PDB entry 2B26 | X-ray diffraction, 3.20 A resolution | chains A and D of the 3 polymer chains in the assembly

== Chain A ==
Protein: SIS1 protein
From: Saccharomyces cerevisiae
Notes: fragment: Yeast Hsp40 Sis1 C-terminal domain
UniProtKB: P25294 (SIS1_YEAST); residue numbers follow UniProt; this construct covers 181-352
Chain sequence (173 residues; row label = number of the first residue in the row):
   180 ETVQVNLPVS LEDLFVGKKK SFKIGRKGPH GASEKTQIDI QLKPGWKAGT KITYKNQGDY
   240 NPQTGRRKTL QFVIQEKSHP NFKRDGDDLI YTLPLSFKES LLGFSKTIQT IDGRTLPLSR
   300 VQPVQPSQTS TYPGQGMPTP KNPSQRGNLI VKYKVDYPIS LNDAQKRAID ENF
Not modelled in the structure: 233-245, 350-352
Differences from the reference sequence: cloning artifact (180)
Swiss-Prot annotation at these positions:
  - modified residue: Ser275 (Phosphoserine)
What the authors report for this chain:
  - conformationally variable residues (domain motion): His258 to Asn260

== Chain D ==
Protein: Heat shock 70 kDa protein cognate 2
From: Drosophila melanogaster
Notes: fragment: yeast Hsp70 Ssa1 C-terminal domain
UniProtKB: P11146 (HSP7B_DROME); residues 1-7 here correspond to UniProt positions 626-632 (UniProt number = residue number + 625)
Chain sequence (7 residues; each row starts with the number of its first residue):
     1 PTVEEVD

== How chain A and chain D interact ==
Contacting residue pairs (10; chain A residue first):
  Lys199(A) - Val6(D)
  Ser200(A) - Asp7(D)
  Phe201(A) - Glu5(D)
  Phe201(A) - Val6(D)  hydrophobic
  Phe201(A) - Asp7(D)
  Lys202(A) - Glu5(D)  salt bridge
  Ile203(A) - Val3(D)
  Gly204(A) - Thr2(D)
  Gly204(A) - Val3(D)  hydrogen bond (backbone-backbone)
  Lys214(A) - Glu5(D)  salt bridge
Interface residues without a listed pair, chain A (8 interface residues in all): Val184
Interface residues without a listed pair, chain D (6 interface residues in all): Glu4
Interface features reported in the paper:
  - interface residues, chain A: Lys199(A), Ser200(A), Lys202(A), Lys214(A)
  - hot spots on chain A (mutagenesis) - K199N, K202N, K214N: decreased binding to Ssa1 lid domain

== Summary ==
Chain A and chain D form an interface of 8 and 6 residues respectively, with 1 hydrogen bond and 2 salt
bridges. Among the polar pairs are Lys202(A)-Glu5(D), Lys214(A)-Glu5(D) and Gly204(A)-Val3(D). The paper
reports that K199N, K202N and K214N of chain A reduce binding to Ssa1 lid domain; interface residues
Lys199(A), Ser200(A) and Lys202(A) among others.
Here chain A is SIS1 protein (Saccharomyces cerevisiae) and chain D is Heat shock 70 kDa protein cognate 2
(Drosophila melanogaster). Entry 2B26 (The crystal structure of the protein complex of yeast Hsp40 Sis1 and
Hsp70 Ssa1) was determined by X-ray diffraction.
